PDB entry 7B2I | X-ray diffraction, 1.65 A resolution | chain A

== Chain A ==
Name: Queuine tRNA-ribosyltransferase accessory subunit 2
Organism: Mus musculus
Notes: EC 2.4.2.29; engineered mutation(s): M1del
Reference sequence: B8ZXI1 (QTRT2_MOUSE); residues 2-415 here = UniProt positions 2-415
Amino-acid sequence (419 residues; numbered 0 to 418; the number before each row is that of its first residue; numbering starts at 0):
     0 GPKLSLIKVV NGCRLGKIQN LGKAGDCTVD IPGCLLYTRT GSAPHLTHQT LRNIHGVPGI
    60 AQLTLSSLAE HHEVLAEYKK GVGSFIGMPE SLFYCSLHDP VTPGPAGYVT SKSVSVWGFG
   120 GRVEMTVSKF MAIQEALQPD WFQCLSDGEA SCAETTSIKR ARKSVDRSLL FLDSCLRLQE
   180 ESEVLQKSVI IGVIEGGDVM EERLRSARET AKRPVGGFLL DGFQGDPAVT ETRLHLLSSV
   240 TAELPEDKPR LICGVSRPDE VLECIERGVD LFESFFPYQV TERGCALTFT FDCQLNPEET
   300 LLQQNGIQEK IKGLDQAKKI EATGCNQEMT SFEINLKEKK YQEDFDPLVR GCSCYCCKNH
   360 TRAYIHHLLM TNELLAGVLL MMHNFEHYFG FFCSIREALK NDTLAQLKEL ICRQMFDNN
Disordered / not traced: 0, 21-23, 152-155, 225-227, 292-329, 415-418
Construct notes: cloning artifact (0-1); expression tag (416-418)
Metal / ion sites: Zn2+: C351, C353, C356, H382
Reported in the primary citation:
  - interface residues: Y77, Y354
  - higher-order assembly contacts with a neighbouring Queuine tRNA-ribosyltransferase catalytic subunit 1: F84, H359, Y363, H366
  - contacts within the chain: Y77-F84
  - mutagenesis - S41A/Y354F, Y354F: increased binding to Queuine tRNA-ribosyltransferase catalytic subunit 1
  - mutagenesis - S41A: unchanged binding to Queuine tRNA-ribosyltransferase catalytic subunit 1
  - mutagenesis - Y354F: decreased stability
  - mutagenesis - S41A (a factor of 2.5), S41A/Y354F (3.5-fold), Y354F (< 2-fold): decreased catalytic activity

== In short ==
C351, C353, C356 and H382 coordinate Zn2+. The paper reports that S41A, S41A/Y354F and Y354F reduce catalytic
activity; interface residues Y77 and Y354.
Chain A is Queuine tRNA-ribosyltransferase accessory subunit 2 (Mus musculus); the structure, Heterodimeric
tRNA-Guanine Transglycosylase from mouse, was determined by X-ray diffraction (same publication as 7OV9, 7OVO,
7OVS and 6H62).
